Entry 7WZ7 (electron microscopy, 2.83 A resolution); this record covers chains A and B of the 5 polymer chains in the assembly.

== Chain A ==
Molecule: engineered G alpha 12 subunit
From: Homo sapiens
Chain sequence (345 residues; row label = number of the first residue in the row; note: 26 numbers in that range are skipped by the numbering (no residue carries them; nothing is unmodelled there)):
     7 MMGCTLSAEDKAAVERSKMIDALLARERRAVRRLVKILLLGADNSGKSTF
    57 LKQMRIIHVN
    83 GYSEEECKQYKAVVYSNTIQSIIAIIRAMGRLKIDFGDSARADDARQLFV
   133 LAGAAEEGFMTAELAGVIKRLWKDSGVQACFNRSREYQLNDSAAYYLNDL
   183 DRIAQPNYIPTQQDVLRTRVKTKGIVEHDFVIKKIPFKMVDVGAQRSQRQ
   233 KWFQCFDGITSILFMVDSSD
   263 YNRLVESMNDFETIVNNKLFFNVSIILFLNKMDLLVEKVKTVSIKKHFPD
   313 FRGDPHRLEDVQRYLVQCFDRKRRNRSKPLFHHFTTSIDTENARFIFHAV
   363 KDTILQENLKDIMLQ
Not modelled in the structure: 7-11, 83-204, 225-230, 263, 377

== Chain B ==
Molecule: Guanine nucleotide-binding protein G(I)/G(S)/G(T) subunit beta-1
From: Homo sapiens
Reference sequence: P62873 (GBB1_HUMAN); residue numbers follow UniProt; this construct covers 2-340
Chain sequence (345 residues; row label = number of the first residue in the row; numbers below 1 keep their minus sign (Met-4 is residue -4)):
    -4 MGSLLQSELDQLRQEAEQLKNQIRDARKACADATLSQITNNIDPVGRIQM
    46 RTRRTLRGHLAKIYAMHWGTDSRLLVSASQDGKLIIWDSYTTNKVHAIPL
    96 RSSWVMTCAYAPSGNYVACGGLDNICSIYNLKTREGNVRVSRELAGHTGY
   146 LSCCRFLDDNQIVTSSGDTTCALWDIETGQQTTTFTGHTGDVMSLSLAPD
   196 TRLFVSGACDASAKLWDVREGMCRQTFTGHESDINAICFFPNGNAFATGS
   246 DDATCRLFDLRADQELMTYSHDNIICGITSVSFSKSGRLLLAGYDDFNCN
   296 VWDALKADRAGVLAGHDNRVSCLGVTDDGMAVATGSWDSFLKIWN
Not modelled in the structure: -4 to 2
Construct notes: initiating methionine (-4); expression tag (-3 to 1)
Swiss-Prot annotation at these positions:
  - modified residue: Ser2 (N-acetylserine), His266 (Phosphohistidine)
  - natural variant: Leu30 (L30F: In MRD42; uncertain significance), Arg52 (R52G: In MRD42), Gly64 (G64V: In MRD42), Asp76 (D76E: In MRD42; D76G: In MRD42), Gly77 (G77S: In MRD42), Lys78 (K78R: In MRD42), Ile80 (I80N: In MRD42; I80T: In MRD42), His91 (H91R: In MRD42; uncertain significance), Ala92 (A92T: In MRD42), Pro94 (P94S: In MRD42), Leu95 (L95P: In MRD42), Arg96 (R96L: In MRD42), 5 further natural variant entries in UniProt

== Interface between chain A and chain B ==
Residue-residue contacts - 36 pairs, chain A then chain B:
  Val20(A) with Asn88(B)
  Arg22(A) with Val90(B), hydrogen bond (side chain-backbone); His91(B)
  Ser23(A) with Asn88(B); Lys89(B), hydrogen bond (side chain-backbone)
  Ile26(A) with Lys89(B); Ala92(B), hydrophobic
  Asp27(A) with Lys89(B), salt bridge
  Leu30(A) with Gly53(B); Leu55(B); Lys78(B); Ile80(B), hydrophobic; Lys89(B)
  Glu33(A) with Leu55(B); Lys78(B), salt bridge
  Arg34(A) with His54(B), hydrogen bond (side chain-backbone); Leu55(B)
  Ile207(A) with Trp99(B), hydrophobic; Leu117(B), hydrophobic
  Glu209(A) with Trp99(B)
  Val222(A) with Trp99(B), hydrophobic
  Lys233(A) with Met101(B); Tyr145(B); Cys204(B); Asp228(B), salt bridge; Asp246(B), salt bridge
  Trp234(A) with Leu117(B), hydrophobic
  Gln236(A) with Tyr59(B), hydrogen bond (backbone-side chain); Trp332(B)
  Cys237(A) with Tyr59(B); Trp99(B); Met101(B), hydrophobic
  Phe238(A) with Trp99(B); Leu117(B), hydrophobic
  Asp239(A) with Lys57(B), salt bridge; Trp332(B)
Interface residues without a listed pair, chain A (20 interface residues in all): Ala19, Lys220, Gln232
Interface residues without a listed pair, chain B (26 interface residues in all): Arg52, Gln75, Thr87, Asp186, Asn230, Arg314

== Overview ==
Chain A and chain B form an interface of 20 and 26 residues respectively; the contacts include 4 hydrogen
bonds and 5 salt bridges. Polar contacts include Asp27(A)-Lys89(B), Glu33(A)-Lys78(B) and Lys233(A)-Asp228(B).
Chain A is engineered G alpha 12 subunit and chain B is Guanine nucleotide-binding protein G(I)/G(S)/G(T)
subunit beta-1, both from Homo sapiens; the structure, GPR110/G12 complex, was determined by electron
microscopy (same publication as 7WXU, 7WXW, 7WY0 and 7X2V).
